7RYE - chains G and O of the 24 polymer chains in the assembly; structure by electron microscopy, 3.90 A resolution.

Chain G:
Protein: Protein PrgI
From: Salmonella enterica subsp. enterica serovar Typhimurium
UniProt: P41784 (PRGI_SALTY); numbering as in UniProt (aligned over 1-80)
Chain sequence (80 residues; numbered 1 to 80; the number before each row is that of its first residue):
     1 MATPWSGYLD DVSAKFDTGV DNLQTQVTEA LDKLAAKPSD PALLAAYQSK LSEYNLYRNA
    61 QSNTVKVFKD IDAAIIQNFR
Disordered / not traced: 1-3
Swiss-Prot annotation at these positions:
  - mutagenesis: T3 (T3A: Can only secrete early substrates such as InvJ/ScpT, PrgJ/SctI and PrgI/SctF. Can polymerize into filaments in vitro and in vivo, but the stability of the filaments is compromised), W5 (W5A: Abrogates host cell invasion and effector secretion; when associated with A-8. Can secrete effector proteins; when associated with A-20), Y8 (Y8A: Decreases invasiveness. Abrogates host cell invasion and effector secretion; when associated with A-5), L9 (L9A: Can only secrete early substrates such as InvJ/ScpT, PrgJ/SctI and PrgI/SctF. Can polymerize into filaments in vitro, but not in vivo. Cannot enter cultured epithelial cells), D10 (D10A: Exhibits constitutive secretion of substrates. Retains the ability to display SipD/SctA at the tip of the needle filament), D11 (D11A: Exhibits constitutive secretion of substrates. Retains the ability to display SipD/SctA at the tip of the needle filament), F16 (F16A: Can only secrete early substrates such as InvJ/ScpT, PrgJ/SctI and PrgI/SctF. Can polymerize into filaments in vitro, but not in vivo. Cannot enter cultured epithelial cells), V20 (V20A: Can secrete effector proteins; when associated with A-5. Exhibits constitutive secretion of substrates. Retains the ability to display SipD/SctA at the tip of the needle filament), Q26 (Q26A: Non-invasive phenotype; Q26E: Has wild-type invasiveness), L31 (L31A: Exhibits constitutive secretion of substrates. Does not display SipD/SctA at the tip of the needle filament. Is non-invasive. Can polymerize into filaments in vitro), S49 (S49A: Exhibits constitutive secretion of substrates. Retains the ability to display SipD/SctA at the tip of the needle filament), K50 (K50D: Non-invasive phenotype; K50L: Has wild-type invasiveness), 16 further mutagenesis entries in UniProt

Chain O:
Protein: Cell invasion protein SipD
From: Salmonella enterica subsp. enterica serovar Typhimurium
UniProt: A0A0C5PQX9 (A0A0C5PQX9_SALTM); numbering as in UniProt (aligned over 1-343)
Chain sequence (343 residues; row label = number of the first residue in the row):
     1 MLNIQNYSAS PHPGIVAERP QTPSASEHVE TAVVPSTTEH RGTDIISLSQ AATKIHQAQQ
    61 TLQSTPPISE ENNDERTLAR QQLTSSLNAL AKSGVSLSAE QNENLRSAFS APTSALFSAS
   121 PMAQPRTTIS DAEIWDMVSQ NISAIGDSYL GVYENVVAVY TDFYQAFSDI LSKMGGWLLP
   181 GKDGNTVKLD VTSLKNDLNS LVNKYNQINS NTVLFPAQSG SGVKVATEAE ARQWLSELNL
   241 PNSCLKSYGS GYVVTVDLTP LQKMVQDIDG LGAPGKDSKL EMDNAKYQAW QSGFKAQEEN
   301 MKTTLQTLTQ KYSNANSLYD NLVKVLSSTI SSSLETAKSF LQG
Disordered / not traced: 1-128, 341-343
What the authors report for this chain:
  - self-association interface (contacts with another copy of this molecule); pairs are residue here / residue on that copy: D267-K173, L171, S172, G176, K286, Y287, W290, A296, S313
  - contacts within the chain: D320-N321

How chain G and chain O interact:
Pairs across the interface - 21 pairs, chain G then chain O:
  D21(G) with I129(O)
  Q24(G) with S130(O)
  L31(G) with M137(O), hydrophobic; N141(O), hydrogen bond (backbone-side chain); V325(O), hydrophobic
  L34(G) with L322(O), hydrophobic
  A35(G) with N141(O)
  P38(G) with L322(O), hydrophobic
  S39(G) with Y149(O), hydrogen bond
  L44(G) with L322(O), hydrophobic
  Y47(G) with V325(O), hydrogen bond (side chain-backbone); S328(O), hydrogen bond
  L51(G) with S327(O); S328(O)
  N55(G) with S331(O), hydrogen bond (side chain-backbone)
  R58(G) with E335(O), salt bridge; K338(O), hydrogen bond (backbone-side chain)
  N59(G) with L334(O)
  Q61(G) with K338(O)
  S62(G) with A337(O); K338(O)
Also at the interface, not in a pair above, chain G (19 interface residues in all): V27, D32, Y54, K66
Also at the interface, not in a pair above, chain O (23 interface residues in all): D131, I134, V138, I145, E237, L318, N321, S332, F340

Summary:
19 residues of chain G and 23 residues of chain O are in contact, with 6 hydrogen bonds and 1 salt bridge.
Polar contacts include R58(G)-E335(O), L31(G)-N141(O) and S39(G)-Y149(O). The paper reports a self-association
interface involving L171(O), S172(O) and G176(O) among others; contacts within the chain involving D320(O) and
N321(O).
Here chain G is Protein PrgI and chain O is Cell invasion protein SipD, both from Salmonella enterica subsp.
enterica serovar Typhimurium. Entry 7RYE (Cryo-EM structure of the needle filament-tip complex of the
Salmonella type III secretion injectisome) was determined by electron microscopy.
